3ISC - chains A and P of the 4 polymer chains in the assembly; structure by X-ray diffraction, 2.00 A resolution.

[Chain A]
Molecule: DNA polymerase beta
From: Homo sapiens
Notes: EC 2.7.7.7, 4.2.99.-
UniProt: P06746 (DPOLB_HUMAN); numbering as in UniProt (aligned over 1-335)
Amino-acid sequence (335 residues; each row starts with the number of its first residue):
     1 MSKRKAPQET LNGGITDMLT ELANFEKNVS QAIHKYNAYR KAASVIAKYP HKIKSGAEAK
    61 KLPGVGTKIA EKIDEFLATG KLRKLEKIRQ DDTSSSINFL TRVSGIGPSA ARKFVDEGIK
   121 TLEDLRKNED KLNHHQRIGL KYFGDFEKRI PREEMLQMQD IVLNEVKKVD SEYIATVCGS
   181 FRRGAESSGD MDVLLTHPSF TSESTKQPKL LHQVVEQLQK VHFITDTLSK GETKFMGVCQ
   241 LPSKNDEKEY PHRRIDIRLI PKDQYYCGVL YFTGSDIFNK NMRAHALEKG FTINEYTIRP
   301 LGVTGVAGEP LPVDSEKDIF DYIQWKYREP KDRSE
Not modelled in the structure: 1-6, 205-206
Metal / ion sites: Na+ site 1: Lys-60, Leu-62, Val-65 (shared with 1 residue of chain D); Na+ site 2: Thr-101, Val-103, Ile-106 (shared with DG9(P) of chain P); Na+ site 3 near Thr-101 (its only coordinating residue here); Na+ site 4 near Ser-171 (its only coordinating residue here)
Curated features (UniProtKB/Swiss-Prot):
  - region: Arg-183 to Asp-192 (DNA-binding)
  - active site: Lys-72 (Nucleophile)
  - binding site (K(+)): Lys-60, Leu-62, Val-65, Thr-101, Val-103, Ile-106
  - binding site (Na(+)): Lys-60, Leu-62, Val-65, Thr-101, Val-103, Ile-106
  - binding site (dATP): Arg-149, Ser-180, Arg-183, Gly-189, Asp-190
  - binding site (dCTP): Arg-149, Ser-180, Arg-183, Gly-189, Asp-190
  - binding site (dGTP): Arg-149, Ser-180, Arg-183, Gly-189, Asp-190, Asp-192
  - binding site (dTTP): Arg-149, Ser-180, Arg-183, Gly-189, Asp-190
  - binding site (Mg(2+)): Asp-190, Asp-192, Asp-256
  - modified residue: Lys-72 (N6-acetyllysine), Arg-83 (Omega-N-methylarginine), Arg-152 (Omega-N-methylarginine)
  - cross-link (Glycyl lysine isopeptide (Lys-Gly)): Lys-41 (interchain with G-Cter in ubiquitin), Lys-61 (interchain with G-Cter in ubiquitin), Lys-81 (interchain with G-Cter in ubiquitin)
  - natural variant: Leu-22 (L22P: Found in a gastric cancer sample; uncertain significance), Tyr-39 (Y39C: Found in a gastric cancer sample; uncertain significance), Gly-118 (G118V: Decreased DNA-directed DNA polymerase activity), Arg-137 (R137Q: Decreased function in base-excision repair), Arg-149 (R149I: Decreased DNA-directed DNA polymerase activity), Asp-160 (D160N: Found in a gastric cancer sample; uncertain significance), Cys-239 (C239R: Found in a gastric cancer sample; uncertain significance), Lys-289 (K289M: Found in a colon cancer sample; uncertain significance), Asn-294 (N294D: Found in a gastric cancer sample; uncertain significance), Glu-295 (E295K: Found in a gastric cancer sample; uncertain significance)
  - mutagenesis: Phe-25 (F25W: No effect on 5'-dRP lyase activity. Decreased ssDNA binding), His-34 (H34G: Decreased 5'-dRP lyase activity. Decreased ssDNA binding), Lys-35 (K35A: Decreased 5'-dRP lyase activity. Decreased ssDNA binding. Loss of 5'-dRP lyase activity; when associated with A-68 and A-72. Decreased ssDNA binding; when associated with A-68 and A-72 ...), Tyr-39 (Y39F: No effect on 5'-dRP lyase activity; Y39Q: Abolishes DNA polymerase and 5'-dRP lyase activity), Lys-41 (K41R: Abolishes ubiquitination; when associated with R-61 and R-81), Lys-60 (K60A: Decreased 5'-dRP lyase activity. Decreased ssDNA binding), Lys-61 (K61R: Abolishes ubiquitination; when associated with R-41 and R-81), Lys-68 (K68A: No effect on 5'-dRP lyase activity. Decreased ssDNA binding. Loss of 5'-dRP lyase activity; when associated with A-35 and A-72. Decreased ssDNA binding; when associated with A-35 and A-72 ...), Glu-71 (E71Q: No effect on 5'-dRP lyase activity. No effect on structure shown by circular dichroism. No effect on ssDNA binding), Lys-72 (K72A: Severely reduced 5'-dRP lyase activity. Does not affect ssDNA binding. Loss of 5'-dRP lyase activity; when associated with A-35 and A-68. Decreased ssDNA binding ...), Glu-75 (E75A: Slightly decreased 5'-dRP lyase activity. Decreased ssDNA binding. No effect on structure shown by circular dichroism), Lys-81 (K81R: Abolishes ubiquitination; when associated with R-41 and R-61), 5 further mutagenesis entries in UniProt
From the paper describing this entry:
  - mutagenesis - R283A (45-fold): decreased catalytic activity on dATP
  - mutagenesis - R283A: unchanged catalytic activity on dGTP

[Chain P]
Molecule: 10-nt DNA strand
Sequence (10 nucleotides; numbered 1 to 10; the number before each row is that of its first residue):
     1 GCTGATGCGC
Metal / ion sites: Na+: DG9 (shared with Thr-101(A), Val-103(A), Ile-106(A) of chain A)

[How chain A and chain P interact]
Contacting residue pairs - 15 pairs, chain A then chain P:
  Val-103(A) with DG9(P), phosphate contact
  Ser-104(A) with DG9(P), phosphate contact
  Gly-105(A) with DC8(P), sugar contact; DG9(P), hydrogen bond to the phosphate
  Ile-106(A) with DG9(P), phosphate contact
  Gly-107(A) with DC8(P), hydrogen bond to the phosphate
  Pro-108(A) with DC8(P), phosphate contact
  Ser-109(A) with DG7(P), phosphate contact; DC8(P), hydrogen bond to the phosphate
  Ala-110(A) with DC8(P), hydrogen bond to the phosphate
  His-135(A) with DG9(P), sugar contact
  Met-236(A) with DG9(P), phosphate contact; DC10(P), sugar contact
  Arg-254(A) with DC10(P), salt bridge to the phosphate
  Asp-256(A) with DC10(P), sugar contact
Also at the interface, not in a pair above, chain A (14 interface residues in all): Asp-190, Lys-234

[In short]
The interface between chain A and chain P involves 14 residues on one side and 4 on the other; the contacts
include 4 hydrogen bonds and 1 salt bridge. Among the polar pairs are Gly-105(A)/DG9(P), Gly-107(A)/DC8(P) and
Ser-109(A)/DC8(P). From the paper: R283A of chain A reduces catalytic activity on dATP; R283A of chain A
leaves catalytic activity on dGTP unchanged.
Here chain A is DNA polymerase beta (Homo sapiens) and chain P is a 10-nt DNA strand. Entry 3ISC (Binary
complex of human DNA polymerase beta with an abasic site (THF) in the gapped DNA) was determined by X-ray
diffraction, deposited together with 3ISB and 3ISD.
